Entry 8QXK (electron microscopy, 2.66 A resolution); this record covers chains A and D of the 4 polymer chains in the assembly.

Chain A (and D):
Name: Deoxynucleoside triphosphate triphosphohydrolase SAMHD1
From: Homo sapiens
Notes: chain D of this document is another copy of the same molecule, construct and numbering; everything in this record applies to it too
Reference sequence: Q9Y3Z3 (SAMH1_HUMAN); numbering as in UniProt (aligned over 1-626)
Sequence (626 residues; numbered 1 to 626; the number before each row is that of its first residue):
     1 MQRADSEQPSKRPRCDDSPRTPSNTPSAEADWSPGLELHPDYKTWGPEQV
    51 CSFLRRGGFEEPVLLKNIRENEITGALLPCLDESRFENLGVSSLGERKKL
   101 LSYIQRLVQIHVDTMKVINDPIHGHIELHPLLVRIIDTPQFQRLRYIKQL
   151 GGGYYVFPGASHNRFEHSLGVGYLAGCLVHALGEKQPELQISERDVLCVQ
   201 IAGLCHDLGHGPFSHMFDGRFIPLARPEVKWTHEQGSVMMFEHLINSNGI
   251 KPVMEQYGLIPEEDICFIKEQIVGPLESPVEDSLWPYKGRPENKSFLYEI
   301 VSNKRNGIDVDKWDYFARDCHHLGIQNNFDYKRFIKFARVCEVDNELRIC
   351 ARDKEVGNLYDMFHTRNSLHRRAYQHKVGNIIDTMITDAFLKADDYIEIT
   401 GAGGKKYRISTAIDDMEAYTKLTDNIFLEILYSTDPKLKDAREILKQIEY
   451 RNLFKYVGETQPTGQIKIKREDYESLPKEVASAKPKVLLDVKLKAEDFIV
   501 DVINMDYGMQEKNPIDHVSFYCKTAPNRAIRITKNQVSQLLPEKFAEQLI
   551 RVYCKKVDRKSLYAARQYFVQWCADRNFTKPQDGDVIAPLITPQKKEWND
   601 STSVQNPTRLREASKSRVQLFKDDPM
Not modelled in the structure: 1-113, 277-283, 579-626
Bound ions: Fe ion: H167, H206, D207, D311; Mg2+: D207 (together with 2'-deoxycytidine-5'-triphosphate)
Ligand contacts:
  - 2'-deoxycytidine-5'-triphosphate (DCP): Q149, L150, R164, D207, H210, H215, H233, D311, K312, Y315, D319, R366, H370, Y374, Q375
  - 2'-deoxyadenosine 5'-triphosphate (DTP), molecule 1: V117, I118, N119, H125
  - 2'-deoxyadenosine 5'-triphosphate (DTP), molecule 2: V156, F157, I325, R372, H376, V378
  - 2'-deoxyadenosine 5'-triphosphate (DTP), molecule 3: R333, F337, R352, K354, N358, K523
  - GTP (guanosine-5'-triphosphate), molecule 1: K116, V117, I118, V133, I136, D137, Q142, R145, F165
  - GTP, molecule 2: Y155, V156, P158, V378, R451, L453, K455
From the paper describing this entry:
  - self-association interface (contacts with another copy of this molecule); pairs are residue here / residue on that copy: Q539-P462 (hydrogen bond), E547-S538 (hydrogen bond), E547-Q539 (hydrogen bond), E547-L540, Q142, R145, Y146, Y154, Y155, S161, N163, H321, N358, D361, H364, S368, R371, T423, N425, Y432, R451
  - binding site for 2'-deoxyadenosine 5'-triphosphate: R333, R352, K354, N358, K523
  - binding site for 2'-deoxycytidine-5'-triphosphate: R164, H215, H233, K312, Y315, R366, Y374, Q375
  - catalytic residues: H215
  - mutagenesis - R164A, H215A: abolished catalytic activity
  - mutagenesis - R366A (300-fold), Q375A (15 to 20-fold), Q375N (15 to 20-fold): decreased catalytic activity

Interface between chain A and chain D:
Residue-residue contacts (5; chain A residue first):
  H125(A) with D330(D); R333(D), hydrogen bond
  E127(A) with K336(D)
  D330(A) with H125(D)
  R333(A) with H125(D), hydrogen bond
Interface residues without a listed pair, chain A (5 interface residues in all): K336
Interface residues without a listed pair, chain D (5 interface residues in all): E127

In short:
Chain A and chain D each contribute 5 residues to their interface, with 2 hydrogen bonds. Its one
hydrogen-bonded contact is H125(A)-R333(D). Ligands of chain A: GTP, 2'-deoxycytidine-5'-triphosphate and 3
copies of 2'-deoxyadenosine 5'-triphosphate. The paper reports the catalytic residue H215(A); R366A, Q375A and
Q375N of chain A reduce catalytic activity; 5 substitutions were tested in all.
Chain A and chain D are both Deoxynucleoside triphosphate triphosphohydrolase SAMHD1 (Homo sapiens); the
structure, Cryo-EM structure of tetrameric human SAMHD1 State I - Tense, was determined by electron microscopy
(same publication as 8QXJ, 8QXL, 8QXM, 8QXN and 8QXO).
